8Q1X - chains A and B; structure by X-ray diffraction, 1.85 A resolution.

[Chain A (and B)]
Protein: 5'-3' exonuclease PLD3
From: Homo sapiens
Notes: chain B of this document is another copy of the same molecule, construct and numbering; everything in this record applies to it too
UniProt: Q8IV08 (PLD3_HUMAN); numbering as in UniProt (aligned over 61-490)
Amino-acid sequence (433 residues; each row starts with the number of its first residue):
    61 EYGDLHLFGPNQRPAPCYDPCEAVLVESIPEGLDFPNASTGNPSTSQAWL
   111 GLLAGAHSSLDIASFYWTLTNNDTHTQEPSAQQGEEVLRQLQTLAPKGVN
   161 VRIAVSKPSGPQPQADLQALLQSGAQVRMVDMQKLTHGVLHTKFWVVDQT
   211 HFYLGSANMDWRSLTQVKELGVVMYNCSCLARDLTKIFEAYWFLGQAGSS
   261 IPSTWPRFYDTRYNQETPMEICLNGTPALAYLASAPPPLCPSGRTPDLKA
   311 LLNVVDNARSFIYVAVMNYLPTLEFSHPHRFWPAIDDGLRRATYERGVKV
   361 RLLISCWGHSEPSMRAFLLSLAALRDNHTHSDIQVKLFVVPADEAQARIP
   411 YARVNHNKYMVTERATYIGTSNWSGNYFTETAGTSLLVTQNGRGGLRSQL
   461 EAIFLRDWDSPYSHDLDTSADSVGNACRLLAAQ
Not modelled in the structure: 61-71, 97-98 (chain B: 61-71, 99-100, 493)
Cystine bridges: Cys77-Cys239, Cys81-Cys237, Cys366-Cys487
Covalent attachments: N-acetylglucosamine (NAG) linked to Asn236; glycan linked to Asn284
Modified positions: Cys300 (cysteinesulfonic acid; OCS)
Construct notes: expression tag (491-493)
Ion coordination: Mg2+ near Phe438 (its only coordinating residue here)
Residues lining bound ligands: thymidine-5'-thiophosphate (PST): Phe125, Tyr126, His201, Lys203, Asn218, Asp220, Arg222, Val227, Met327, Trp367, Tyr411, Val414, His416, Lys418, Asn432, Tyr437
Swiss-Prot annotation at these positions:
  - active site: His201, Lys203, Asp208, His416 (Nucleophile)
  - binding site (phosphate): His201, Lys203, Asn218, His416
  - binding site (Mg(2+)): Phe438
  - site: Asn71, Gln72 (Cleavage)
  - glycosylation (N-linked (GlcNAc...) asparagine): Asn97, Asn132, Asn236, Asn284, Asn387
What the authors report for this chain:
  - post-translational modification sites: Asn236, Asn284
  - catalytic residues: His201, Lys203, Asn218, His416, Lys418, Asn432
  - binding site for thymidine-5'-thiophosphate: Tyr126, His201, Lys203, Asn218, Asp220, Tyr411, His416, Lys418, Asn432
  - mutagenesis - R350A/S380A, R350A/Y354A/F377A/S380A, K418A, E423A, N432A: abolished catalytic activity
  - mutagenesis - R350A/S380A, R350A/Y354A/F377A/S380A, E423A: decreased localization
  - mutagenesis - C300S, K418R, N432A: unchanged localization
  - catalytic residues: Glu229 (proposed by the authors, not directly observed)
  - specificity-determining residues: Asp220 (proposed by the authors, not directly observed)
  - post-translational modification sites: Gln72, Asn97, Asn132, Asn387 (proposed by the authors, not directly observed)
  - disease-associated variants - N284S (citing earlier work)
  - mutagenesis - C300S: unchanged catalytic activity

[How chain A and chain B interact]
Pairs across the interface (42; chain A residue first):
  Thr332(A) with Tyr354(B)
  His339(A) with Tyr354(B), hydrogen bond; Glu355(B)
  Arg340(A) with Tyr354(B); Glu355(B), salt bridge
  Phe341(A) with Asp347(B); Arg350(B); Arg351(B); Tyr354(B); Glu355(B), hydrogen bond (backbone-side chain)
  Asp347(A) with Phe341(B); Asp347(B)
  Arg350(A) with Phe341(B); Arg350(B); Ser380(B), hydrogen bond
  Arg351(A) with Phe341(B)
  Tyr354(A) with Thr332(B); His339(B); Arg340(B); Phe341(B); Phe377(B), hydrophobic
  Glu355(A) with His339(B); Arg340(B), salt bridge; Phe341(B), hydrogen bond (side chain-backbone)
  Ser373(A) with Asp386(B); Thr389(B)
  Ala376(A) with Ala383(B)
  Phe377(A) with Tyr354(B), hydrophobic; Leu384(B), hydrophobic
  Leu379(A) with Ala383(B)
  Ser380(A) with Arg350(B), hydrogen bond; Ser380(B), hydrogen bond (backbone-side chain); Ala383(B); Leu384(B)
  Ala383(A) with Ala376(B); Leu379(B); Ser380(B)
  Leu384(A) with Ala376(B); Phe377(B), hydrophobic; Ser380(B)
  Asp386(A) with Ser373(B)
  Thr389(A) with Ser373(B)
Also at the interface, not in a pair above, chain A (19 interface residues in all): Pro343
Also at the interface, not in a pair above, chain B (19 interface residues in all): Pro343

[Summary]
Chain A and chain B each contribute 19 residues to their interface, with 6 hydrogen bonds and 2 salt bridges.
Polar pairs include Arg340(A)-Glu355(B), His339(A)-Tyr354(B) and Phe341(A)-Glu355(B). From the paper:
catalytic residues His201(A), Lys203(A) and Asn218(A) among others; R350A/S380A, R350A/Y354A/F377A/S380A and
K418A of chain A, among others, abolish catalytic activity; 7 substitutions were tested in all.
Chain A and chain B are both 5'-3' exonuclease PLD3 (Homo sapiens); the structure, Structural analysis of PLD3
reveals insights into the mechanism of lysosomal 5' exonuclease-mediated nucleic acid degradation, was
determined by X-ray diffraction together with 8Q1K from the same study.
